8FG6 - chains A and B; structure by X-ray diffraction, 2.30 A resolution.

# Chain A
Protein: amyloidogenic peptide
Chain sequence (8 residues; numbered 1 to 8; the number before each row is that of its first residue):
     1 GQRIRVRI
What the authors report for this chain:
  - conformationally variable residues: Ile-8

# Chain B
Protein: C104.1
Source organism: synthetic construct
Chain sequence (152 residues; each row starts with the number of its first residue):
   210 GSVTFEFENLSEEAAEKVKKYVKEVAEKLGVEVKVEEEEGKLKIYVENLK
   260 EEDALDIFKYAALAAELDQEYLDMVEAAIKAYHLFKEYDENATIEITIDD
   310 EGIEVKVESGDRVVTLKFKNVSKEEVEEAVKEALKQLEAGQKKVEVEVEG
   360 GS
Unresolved in the structure: 361

# Interface between chain A and chain B
Pairs across the interface (44; chain A residue first):
  Gly-1(A) / Asn-218(B)  hydrogen bond (backbone-side chain)
  Gln-2(A) / Glu-217(B)  hydrogen bond (side chain-backbone)
  Gln-2(A) / Asn-218(B)  hydrogen bond (side chain-backbone)
  Gln-2(A) / Leu-219(B)
  Gln-2(A) / Leu-276(B)
  Gln-2(A) / Tyr-280(B)  hydrogen bond (backbone-side chain)
  Gln-2(A) / Ile-307(B)
  Gln-2(A) / Asp-308(B)
  Arg-3(A) / Glu-215(B)
  Arg-3(A) / Phe-216(B)
  Arg-3(A) / Glu-217(B)  hydrogen bond (backbone-backbone)
  Arg-3(A) / Ile-307(B)
  Arg-3(A) / Asp-308(B)  salt bridge
  Ile-4(A) / Glu-215(B)
  Ile-4(A) / Phe-216(B)  hydrophobic
  Ile-4(A) / Phe-267(B)  hydrophobic
  Ile-4(A) / Leu-276(B)  hydrophobic
  Ile-4(A) / Thr-306(B)
  Ile-4(A) / Ile-307(B)  hydrogen bond (backbone-backbone)
  Arg-5(A) / Thr-213(B)
  Arg-5(A) / Phe-214(B)
  Arg-5(A) / Glu-215(B)  hydrogen bond (backbone-backbone)
  Arg-5(A) / Glu-304(B)  salt bridge
  Arg-5(A) / Ile-305(B)
  Arg-5(A) / Thr-306(B)  hydrogen bond
  Val-6(A) / Val-212(B)  hydrophobic
  Val-6(A) / Thr-213(B)
  Val-6(A) / Phe-214(B)  hydrophobic
  Val-6(A) / Phe-267(B)  hydrophobic
  Val-6(A) / Ile-303(B)
  Val-6(A) / Glu-304(B)
  Val-6(A) / Ile-305(B)  hydrogen bond (backbone-backbone)
  Arg-7(A) / Val-212(B)
  Arg-7(A) / Thr-213(B)  hydrogen bond (backbone-backbone)
  Arg-7(A) / Glu-215(B)  salt bridge
  Arg-7(A) / Ile-303(B)
  Arg-7(A) / Glu-304(B)  salt bridge
  Ile-8(A) / Ser-211(B)
  Ile-8(A) / Val-212(B)  hydrophobic
  Ile-8(A) / Thr-213(B)
  Ile-8(A) / Tyr-291(B)  hydrogen bond (backbone-side chain)
  Ile-8(A) / Lys-295(B)  hydrogen bond (backbone-side chain)
  Ile-8(A) / Ala-301(B)
  Ile-8(A) / Ile-303(B)  hydrogen bond (backbone-backbone)
Other interface residues (no listed pair), chain B (24 interface residues in all): Tyr-254, Thr-302, Asp-309
Interface features reported in the paper:
  - hot spots on chain A (mutagenesis) - V6R: abolished binding to C104.1 (chain B)

# In short
The interface between chain A and chain B involves 8 residues on one side and 24 on the other, with 13
hydrogen bonds and 4 salt bridges. Polar contacts include Arg-3(A)/Asp-308(B), Arg-5(A)/Glu-304(B) and
Arg-7(A)/Glu-215(B). From the paper: V6R of chain A abolishes binding to C104.1 (chain B); conformational
variability at Ile-8(A).
Chain A is amyloidogenic peptide and chain B is C104.1 (synthetic construct); the structure, Design of
amyloidogenic peptide traps, was determined by X-ray diffraction.
